7UT1 - chains h and H of the 28 polymer chains in the assembly; structure by electron microscopy, 3.80 A resolution.

Chain h (and H):
Molecule: Integrase
Organism: Mouse mammary tumor virus
Notes: chain H of this document is another copy of the same molecule, construct and numbering; everything in this record applies to it too
UniProtKB: O56220 (O56220_MMTV); residues 1-319 here correspond to UniProt positions 1437-1755 (UniProt number = residue number + 1436)
Sequence (319 residues; numbered 1 to 319; the number before each row is that of its first residue):
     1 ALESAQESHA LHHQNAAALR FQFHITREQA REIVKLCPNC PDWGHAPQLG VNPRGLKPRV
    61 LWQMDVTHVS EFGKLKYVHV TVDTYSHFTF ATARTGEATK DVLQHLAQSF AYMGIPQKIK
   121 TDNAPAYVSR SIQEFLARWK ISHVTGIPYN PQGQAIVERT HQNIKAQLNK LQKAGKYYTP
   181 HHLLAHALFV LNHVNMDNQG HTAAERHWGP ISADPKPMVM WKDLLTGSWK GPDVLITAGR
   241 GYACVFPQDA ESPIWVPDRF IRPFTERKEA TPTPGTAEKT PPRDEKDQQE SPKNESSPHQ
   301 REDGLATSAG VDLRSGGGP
Disordered / not traced: 1, 42-55, 145-153, 173-175, 210-216, 266-319 (chain H: 1, 42-55, 145-153, 173-175, 209-216, 266-319)
Differences from the reference sequence: engineered mutation S252 (Thr1688 in O56220)
Metal / ion sites: Zn2+: H9, H13, C37, C40
What the authors report for this chain:
  - mutagenesis - R27A/R31A: abolished catalytic activity
  - mutagenesis - R159E, W255A: abolished catalytic activity on strand transfer
  - mutagenesis - P125T, Y149G, D223A, D223R: decreased catalytic activity on c.i.
  - mutagenesis - D223A (30- to 40-fold), D223R (30- to 40-fold): increased catalytic activity on h.s. integration
  - mutagenesis - P125D, P125T, Y149G, D223R, W255A: decreased catalytic activity (3'-processing)
  - mutagenesis - R159E: abolished catalytic activity (3'-processing)

How chain h and chain H interact:
Residue-residue contacts - 11 pairs, chain h then chain H:
  H68(h) with H68(H); E97(H), salt bridge
  S70(h) with E158(H), hydrogen bond
  K76(h) with D122(H), salt bridge
  Y77(h) with E97(H); A124(H)
  E97(h) with H68(H), salt bridge; Y77(H); E97(H)
  A124(h) with Y77(H)
  E158(h) with S70(H), hydrogen bond
Other interface residues (no listed pair), chain h (12 interface residues in all): V66, K74, D122, N123, P125
Other interface residues (no listed pair), chain H (14 interface residues in all): D65, V66, T67, K74, K76, N123, P125

Summary:
The interface between chain h and chain H involves 12 residues on one side and 14 on the other; the contacts
include 2 hydrogen bonds and 3 salt bridges. Polar pairs include H68(h)-E97(H), K76(h)-D122(H) and
S70(h)-E158(H). From the paper: P125D, P125T and Y149G of chain h, among others, reduce catalytic activity
(3'-processing); P125T, Y149G and D223A of chain h, among others, reduce catalytic activity on c.i.; 8
substitutions were tested in all.
Chain h and chain H are both Integrase (Mouse mammary tumor virus); the structure, Higher-order assembly of
multiple MMTV strand transfer complex intasomes, was determined by electron microscopy together with 7USF from
the same study.
